Entry 1QO3 (X-ray diffraction, 2.30 A resolution); this record covers chains A and P of the 3 polymer chains in the assembly.

Chain A:
Protein: MHC class I H-2DD heavy chain
From: Mus musculus
Notes: fragment: extracellular domain
UniProt: P01900 (HA12_MOUSE); residues 2-277 here correspond to UniProt positions 26-301 (UniProt number = residue number + 24)
Amino-acid sequence (277 residues; numbered 1 to 277; the number before each row is that of its first residue):
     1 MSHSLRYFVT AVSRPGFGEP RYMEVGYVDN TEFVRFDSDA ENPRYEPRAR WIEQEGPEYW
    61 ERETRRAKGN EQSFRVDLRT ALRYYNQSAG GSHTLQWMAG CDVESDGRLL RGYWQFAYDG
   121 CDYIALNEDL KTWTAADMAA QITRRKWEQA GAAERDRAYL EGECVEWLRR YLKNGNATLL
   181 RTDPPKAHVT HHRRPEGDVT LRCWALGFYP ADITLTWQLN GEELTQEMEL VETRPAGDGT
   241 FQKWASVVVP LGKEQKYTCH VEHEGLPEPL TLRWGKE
Not modelled in the structure: 1, 276-277
Disulfides: Cys-101/Cys-164, Cys-203/Cys-259

Chain P:
Protein: HIV envelope glycoprotein 120 peptide
UniProt: P04582 (ENV_HV1B8); residues 1-10 here correspond to UniProt positions 311-320 (UniProt number = residue number + 310)
Amino-acid sequence (10 residues; row label = number of the first residue in the row):
     1 RGPGRAFVTI

Interface between chain A and chain P:
Pairs across the interface (43; chain A residue first):
  Tyr-7(A) / Arg-1(P)  hydrogen bond (side chain-backbone)
  Tyr-7(A) / Gly-2(P)  hydrogen bond (side chain-backbone)
  Tyr-7(A) / Pro-3(P)
  Tyr-59(A) / Arg-1(P)
  Arg-62(A) / Arg-1(P)
  Glu-63(A) / Arg-1(P)
  Glu-63(A) / Gly-2(P)  hydrogen bond (side chain-backbone)
  Arg-66(A) / Gly-2(P)
  Arg-66(A) / Pro-3(P)  hydrogen bond (side chain-backbone)
  Asn-70(A) / Pro-3(P)  hydrogen bond (side chain-backbone)
  Asn-70(A) / Gly-4(P)
  Asn-70(A) / Arg-5(P)  hydrogen bond (side chain-backbone)
  Ser-73(A) / Arg-5(P)
  Ser-73(A) / Phe-7(P)  hydrogen bond (side chain-backbone)
  Ser-73(A) / Thr-9(P)
  Phe-74(A) / Arg-5(P)
  Asp-77(A) / Arg-5(P)  salt bridge
  Asp-77(A) / Thr-9(P)
  Asp-77(A) / Ile-10(P)  hydrogen bond (side chain-backbone)
  Thr-80(A) / Ile-10(P)
  Tyr-84(A) / Ile-10(P)  hydrogen bond (side chain-backbone)
  Trp-97(A) / Pro-3(P)  hydrophobic
  Trp-97(A) / Arg-5(P)
  Ala-99(A) / Pro-3(P)  hydrophobic
  Trp-114(A) / Pro-3(P)  hydrophobic
  Trp-114(A) / Gly-4(P)
  Phe-116(A) / Arg-5(P)
  Tyr-123(A) / Ile-10(P)
  Thr-143(A) / Ile-10(P)  hydrogen bond (side chain-backbone)
  Lys-146(A) / Thr-9(P)
  Lys-146(A) / Ile-10(P)  hydrogen bond (side chain-backbone)
  Trp-147(A) / Val-8(P)
  Trp-147(A) / Thr-9(P)  hydrogen bond (side chain-backbone)
  Trp-147(A) / Ile-10(P)  hydrophobic
  Ala-152(A) / Val-8(P)  hydrophobic
  Arg-155(A) / Ala-6(P)  hydrogen bond (side chain-backbone)
  Arg-155(A) / Val-8(P)
  Tyr-159(A) / Arg-1(P)  hydrogen bond (side chain-backbone)
  Tyr-159(A) / Gly-2(P)
  Tyr-159(A) / Pro-3(P)
  Glu-163(A) / Arg-1(P)  salt bridge
  Trp-167(A) / Arg-1(P)
  Tyr-171(A) / Arg-1(P)  hydrogen bond (side chain-backbone)
Also at the interface, not in a pair above, chain A (31 interface residues in all): Leu-5, Glu-58, Gly-69, Gln-72, Val-76, Ala-81

In short:
The interface between chain A and chain P involves 31 residues on one side and 10 on the other, with 15
hydrogen bonds and 2 salt bridges. Polar contacts include Asp-77(A)/Arg-5(P), Glu-163(A)/Arg-1(P) and
Tyr-7(A)/Arg-1(P).
Here chain A is MHC class I H-2DD heavy chain (Mus musculus) and chain P is HIV envelope glycoprotein 120
peptide. Entry 1QO3 (Complex between NK cell receptor Ly49A and its MHC class I ligand H-2Dd) was determined
by X-ray diffraction.
